8OUF - chains C and G of the 10 polymer chains in the assembly; structure by electron microscopy, 3.10 A resolution.

[Chain C (and G)]
Protein: H/ACA ribonucleoprotein complex subunit DKC1
From: Homo sapiens
Notes: chain G of this document is another copy of the same molecule, construct and numbering; everything in this record applies to it too
UniProt: O60832 (DKC1_HUMAN); numbering as in UniProt (aligned over 1-514)
Sequence (514 residues; numbered 1 to 514; the number before each row is that of its first residue):
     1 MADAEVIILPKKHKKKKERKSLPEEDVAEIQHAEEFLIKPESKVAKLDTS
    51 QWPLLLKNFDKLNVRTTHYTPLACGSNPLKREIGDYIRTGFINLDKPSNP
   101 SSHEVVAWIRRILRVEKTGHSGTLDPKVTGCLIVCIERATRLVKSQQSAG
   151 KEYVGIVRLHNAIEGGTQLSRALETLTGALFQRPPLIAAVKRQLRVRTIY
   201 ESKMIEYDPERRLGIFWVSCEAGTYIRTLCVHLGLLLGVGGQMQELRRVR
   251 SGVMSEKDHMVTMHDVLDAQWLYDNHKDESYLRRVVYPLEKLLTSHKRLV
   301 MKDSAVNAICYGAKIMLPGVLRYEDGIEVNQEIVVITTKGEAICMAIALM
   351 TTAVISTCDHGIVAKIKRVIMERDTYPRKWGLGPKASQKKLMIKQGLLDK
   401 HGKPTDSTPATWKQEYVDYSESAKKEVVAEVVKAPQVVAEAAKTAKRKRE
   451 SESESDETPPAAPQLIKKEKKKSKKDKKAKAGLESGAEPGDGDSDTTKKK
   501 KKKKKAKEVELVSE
Unresolved in the structure: 1-22, 187-191, 422-514 (chain G: 1-42, 396-514)
Curated features (UniProtKB/Swiss-Prot):
  - region: Ala2 to Ser21 (Nucleolar localization)
  - active site: Asp125 (Nucleophile)
  - modified residue: Ala2 (N-acetylalanine), Ser21 (Phosphoserine), Ser387 (Phosphoserine), Ser451 (Phosphoserine), Ser453 (Phosphoserine), Ser455 (Phosphoserine), Thr458 (Phosphothreonine), Ser485 (Phosphoserine), Ser494 (Phosphoserine), Ser513 (Phosphoserine)
  - cross-link (Glycyl lysine isopeptide (Lys-Gly)): Lys20 (interchain with G-Cter in SUMO2), Lys39 (interchain with G-Cter in SUMO2), Lys43 (interchain with G-Cter in SUMO2), Lys191 (interchain with G-Cter in SUMO2), Lys394 (interchain with G-Cter in SUMO2), Lys413 (interchain with G-Cter in SUMO1), Lys424 (interchain with G-Cter in SUMO2), Lys433 (interchain with G-Cter in SUMO2), Lys467 (interchain with G-Cter in SUMO2)
  - natural variant: Ala2 (A2V: In DKCX), Phe36 (F36V: In DKCX), Leu37 (deletion: In DKCX), Ile38 (I38T: In HHS), Lys39 (K39E: In DKCX), Pro40 (P40R: In DKCX), Glu41 (E41K: In DKCX), Thr49 (T49M: In HHS), Leu54 (L54V: In DKCX), Leu56 (L56S: In DKCX), Arg65 (R65T: In DKCX), Thr66 (T66A: In DKCX), 10 further natural variant entries in UniProt
  - mutagenesis: Ala353 (A353R: Increases interaction with SHQ1)
Reported in the primary citation:
  - disease-associated variants - Q31E, Q31K, H68Q, H68R, H68Y (citing earlier work)
  - catalytic residues: Asp125 (citing earlier work)
  - disease-associated variants - F36V (proposed by the authors, not directly observed)
  - mutagenesis - T66A/T67A/H68A, H68A: decreased binding to Human telomerase RNA

[Chain C / chain G interface]
Pairs across the interface (70):
  Asp26(C) - Lys43(G)  salt bridge
  Val27(C) - Gln51(G)
  Ile30(C) - Lys43(G)
  Gln31(C) - Gln51(G)  hydrogen bond (side chain-backbone)
  Gln31(C) - Lys80(G)  hydrogen bond (backbone-side chain)
  His32(C) - Leu79(G)
  His32(C) - Lys80(G)
  Ala33(C) - Lys80(G)
  Glu34(C) - Lys43(G)  hydrogen bond (side chain-backbone)
  Glu34(C) - Val44(G)  hydrogen bond (side chain-backbone)
  Glu34(C) - Lys80(G)  hydrogen bond (backbone-side chain)
  Glu35(C) - Val44(G)
  Glu35(C) - Asn77(G)
  Glu35(C) - Lys80(G)
  Phe36(C) - Val44(G)  hydrophobic
  Phe36(C) - Leu47(G)  hydrophobic
  Phe36(C) - Trp52(G)  hydrophobic
  Phe36(C) - Pro53(G)
  Phe36(C) - Leu56(G)  hydrophobic
  Phe36(C) - Asn77(G)  hydrogen bond (backbone-side chain)
  Leu37(C) - Trp52(G)
  Leu37(C) - Tyr69(G)
  Leu37(C) - Thr338(G)
  Leu37(C) - Lys339(G)
  Ile38(C) - Phe59(G)  hydrophobic
  Ile38(C) - Tyr69(G)  hydrogen bond (backbone-side chain)
  Ile38(C) - Arg322(G)
  Ile38(C) - Thr338(G)  hydrogen bond (backbone-backbone)
  Pro40(C) - Thr67(G)
  Pro40(C) - Tyr69(G)
  Pro40(C) - Pro71(G)  hydrophobic
  Glu41(C) - Thr67(G)  hydrogen bond (backbone-backbone)
  Glu41(C) - His68(G)
  Lys43(C) - Thr67(G)  hydrogen bond (backbone-side chain)
  Ala45(C) - Val64(G)
  Ala45(C) - Arg65(G)
  Leu47(C) - Asn63(G)
  Leu47(C) - Val64(G)
  Leu47(C) - Tyr323(G)
  Leu47(C) - Ser356(G)
  Trp52(C) - Asp325(G)  hydrogen bond
  Trp52(C) - Thr352(G)
  Trp52(C) - Ala353(G)  hydrophobic
  Trp52(C) - Ser356(G)
  Leu56(C) - Ala353(G)  hydrophobic
  Phe59(C) - Thr357(G)
  Thr67(C) - Thr357(G)
  Thr67(C) - Cys358(G)
  Thr67(C) - Asp359(G)  hydrogen bond
  His68(C) - Asp359(G)  salt bridge
  His68(C) - His360(G)
  Tyr69(C) - Val354(G)
  Tyr69(C) - Thr357(G)  hydrogen bond
  Tyr69(C) - Cys358(G)  hydrogen bond (backbone-side chain)
  Tyr69(C) - His360(G)
  Pro71(C) - Met350(G)  hydrophobic
  Pro71(C) - Val354(G)  hydrophobic
  Pro71(C) - Cys358(G)
  Ala73(C) - Val329(G)
  Ala73(C) - Leu349(G)
  Asn77(C) - Glu328(G)  hydrogen bond
  Lys80(C) - Glu328(G)
  Asn275(C) - Ala179(G)  hydrogen bond (backbone-backbone)
  His276(C) - Gly178(G)
  His276(C) - Thr198(G)
  Lys277(C) - Val196(G)
  Arg322(C) - Thr357(G)
  Thr338(C) - Ala353(G)
  Thr338(C) - Val354(G)
  Lys339(C) - Val354(G)
Also at the interface, not in a pair above, chain C (36 interface residues in all): Lys39, Ser42, Asp48, Gly75
Also at the interface, not in a pair above, chain G (43 interface residues in all): Thr66, Thr177, Val300, Thr351

[In short]
36 residues of chain C face 43 of chain G across their interface, with 16 hydrogen bonds and 2 salt bridges.
Among the polar pairs are Asp26(C)-Lys43(G), His68(C)-Asp359(G) and Gln31(C)-Gln51(G). The paper reports the
catalytic residue Asp125(C); T66A/T67A/H68A and H68A of chain C reduce binding to Human telomerase RNA.
Both chains are H/ACA ribonucleoprotein complex subunit DKC1 (Homo sapiens). Entry 8OUF (The H/ACA RNP lobe of
human telomerase with the dyskerin thumb loop in an open conformation) was determined by electron microscopy,
deposited together with 8OUE.
